8ASV - chains A and D of the 10 polymer chains in the assembly; structure by electron microscopy, 4.35 A resolution (low resolution: residue-level contacts below are approximate; hydrogen-bond / salt-bridge calls are withheld).

# Chain A (and D)
Molecule: Elongator complex protein 1
Source organism: Saccharomyces cerevisiae
Notes: chain D of this document is another copy of the same molecule, construct and numbering; everything in this record applies to it too
UniProt: Q06706 (ELP1_YEAST); residue numbers follow UniProt; this construct covers 1-1349
Chain sequence (1349 residues; row label = number of the first residue in the row):
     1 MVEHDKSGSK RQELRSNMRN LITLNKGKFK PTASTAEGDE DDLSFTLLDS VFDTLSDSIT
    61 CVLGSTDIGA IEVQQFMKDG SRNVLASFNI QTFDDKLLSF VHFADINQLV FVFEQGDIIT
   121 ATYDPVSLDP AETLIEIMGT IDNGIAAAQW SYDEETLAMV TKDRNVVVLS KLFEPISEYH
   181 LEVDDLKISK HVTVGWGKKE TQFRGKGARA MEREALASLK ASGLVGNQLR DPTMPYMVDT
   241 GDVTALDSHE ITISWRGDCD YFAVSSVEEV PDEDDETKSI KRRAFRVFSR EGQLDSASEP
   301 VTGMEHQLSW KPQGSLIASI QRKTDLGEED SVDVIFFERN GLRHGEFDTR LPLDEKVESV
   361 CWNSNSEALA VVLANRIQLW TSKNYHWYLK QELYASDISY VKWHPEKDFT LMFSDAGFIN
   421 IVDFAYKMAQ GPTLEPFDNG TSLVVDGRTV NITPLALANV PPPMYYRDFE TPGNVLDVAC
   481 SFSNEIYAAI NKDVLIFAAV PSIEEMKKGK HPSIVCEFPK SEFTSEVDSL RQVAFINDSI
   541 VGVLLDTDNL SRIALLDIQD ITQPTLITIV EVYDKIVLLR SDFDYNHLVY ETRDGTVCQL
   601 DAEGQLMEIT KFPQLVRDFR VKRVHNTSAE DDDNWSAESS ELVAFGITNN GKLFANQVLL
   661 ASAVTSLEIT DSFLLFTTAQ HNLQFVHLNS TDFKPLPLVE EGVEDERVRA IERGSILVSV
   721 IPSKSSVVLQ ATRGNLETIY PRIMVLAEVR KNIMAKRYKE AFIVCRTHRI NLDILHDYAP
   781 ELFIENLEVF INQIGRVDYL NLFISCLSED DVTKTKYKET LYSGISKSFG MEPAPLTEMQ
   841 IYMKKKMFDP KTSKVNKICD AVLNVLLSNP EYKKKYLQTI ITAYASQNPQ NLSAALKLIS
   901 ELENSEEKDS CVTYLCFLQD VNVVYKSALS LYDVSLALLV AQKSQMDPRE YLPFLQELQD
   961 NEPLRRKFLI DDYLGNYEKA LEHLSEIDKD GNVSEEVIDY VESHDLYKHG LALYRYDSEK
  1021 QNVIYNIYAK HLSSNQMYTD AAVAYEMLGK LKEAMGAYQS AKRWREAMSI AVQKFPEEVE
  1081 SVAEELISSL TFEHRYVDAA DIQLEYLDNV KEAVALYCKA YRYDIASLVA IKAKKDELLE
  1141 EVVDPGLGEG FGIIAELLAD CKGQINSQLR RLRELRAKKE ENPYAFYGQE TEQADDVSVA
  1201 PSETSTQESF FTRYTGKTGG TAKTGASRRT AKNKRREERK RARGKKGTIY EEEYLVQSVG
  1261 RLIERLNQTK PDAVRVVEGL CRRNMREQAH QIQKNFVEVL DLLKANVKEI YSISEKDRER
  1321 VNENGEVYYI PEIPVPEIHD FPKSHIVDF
Disordered / not traced: 1-17, 1182-1241, 1313-1349 (chain D: 1-1005, 1349)
Curated features (UniProtKB/Swiss-Prot):
  - region: Arg1228 to Lys1246 (Required for binding to tRNA)
  - modified residue (Phosphoserine): Ser529, Ser539, Ser551, Ser636, Ser828, Ser1198, Ser1202, Ser1205, Ser1209
Reported in the primary citation:
  - mutagenesis - D1160A/Q1164A/R1171A, Y1254A/R1261A/R1265A: abolished catalytic activity

# Chain A / chain D interface
Residue-residue contacts - 43 pairs, chain A then chain D:
  Lys1008(A) with Asp1348(D)
  Leu1011(A) with Asp1348(D)
  Arg1015(A) with Asp1348(D)
  Tyr1025(A) with Arg1286(D)
  Tyr1028(A) with His1345(D); Ile1346(D)
  Leu1032(A) with Ile1346(D)
  Met1037(A) with His1345(D)
  Asp1040(A) with Ser1344(D); His1345(D); Ile1346(D)
  Val1043(A) with Ile1346(D)
  Ala1044(A) with Ile1346(D)
  Met1047(A) with Cys1281(D); Asn1284(D); Arg1286(D)
  Arg1065(A) with Arg1122(D); Asp1124(D); Leu1128(D)
  Glu1066(A) with Arg1282(D)
  Met1068(A) with Leu1128(D)
  Ser1069(A) with Leu1128(D); Ile1131(D)
  Val1072(A) with Ile1131(D)
  Gln1073(A) with Ile1131(D)
  Glu1105(A) with Lys1132(D)
  Tyr1106(A) with Leu1128(D); Lys1132(D)
  Leu1128(A) with Arg1065(D); Ser1069(D)
  Ile1131(A) with Ser1069(D); Gln1073(D)
  Lys1132(A) with Tyr1106(D)
  Lys1134(A) with Val1072(D); Gln1073(D)
  Glu1278(A) with Arg1063(D)
  Arg1282(A) with Val1043(D); Glu1046(D); Glu1066(D)
  Arg1286(A) with Gln1021(D); Tyr1025(D); Met1047(D)
  His1290(A) with Arg1015(D)
Interface residues without a listed pair, chain A (34 interface residues in all): Gln1021, Tyr1058, Arg1063, Asp1124, Ile1125, Cys1281, Lys1294
Interface residues without a listed pair, chain D (34 interface residues in all): Thr1039, Tyr1058, Ser1127, Arg1275, Glu1278, Glu1287, His1290, Val1347

# Summary
Chain A and chain D each contribute 34 residues to their interface. From the paper: D1160A/Q1164A/R1171A and
Y1254A/R1261A/R1265A of chain A abolish catalytic activity.
Chain A and chain D are both Elongator complex protein 1 (Saccharomyces cerevisiae); the structure, Cryo-EM
structure of yeast Elongator complex, was determined by electron microscopy, deposited together with 8ASW,
8AT6 and 8AVG.
